5AEW - chains T and V of the 6 polymer chains in the assembly; structure by X-ray diffraction, 1.88 A resolution.

Chain T (and V):
Molecule: Biphenyl dioxygenase subunit beta
From: Burkholderia xenovorans LB400
Notes: EC 1.14.12.18; chain V of this document is another copy of the same molecule, construct and numbering; everything in this record applies to it too
UniProtKB: P37334 (BPHE_BURXL); numbering as in UniProt (aligned over 1-188)
Sequence (188 residues; numbered 1 to 188; the number before each row is that of its first residue):
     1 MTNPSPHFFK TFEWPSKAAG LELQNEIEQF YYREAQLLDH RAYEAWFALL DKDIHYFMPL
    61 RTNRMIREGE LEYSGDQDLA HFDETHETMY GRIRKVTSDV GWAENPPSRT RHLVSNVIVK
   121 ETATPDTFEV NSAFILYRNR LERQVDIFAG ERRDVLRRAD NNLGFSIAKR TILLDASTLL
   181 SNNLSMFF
Disordered / not traced: 1-6 (chain V: 1-7)

Chain T / chain V interface:
Pairs across the interface (68; chain T residue first):
  Lys-10(T) with His-40(V)
  Thr-11(T) with Gln-36(V); Leu-37(V); His-40(V); Ala-42(V)
  Phe-12(T) with Gln-36(V)
  Trp-14(T) with Arg-33(V); Asn-162(V), hydrogen bond (side chain-backbone); Leu-163(V), hydrophobic
  Pro-15(T) with Arg-33(V)
  Ala-18(T) with Arg-33(V)
  Ala-19(T) with Asn-25(V)
  Leu-21(T) with Leu-21(V); Glu-22(V)
  Gln-24(T) with Asn-25(V); Gln-29(V)
  Arg-61(T) with Arg-41(V); Arg-109(V)
  Asn-63(T) with Arg-109(V), hydrogen bond; Leu-141(V), hydrogen bond (side chain-backbone)
  Arg-64(T) with Pro-106(V); Pro-107(V)
  Met-65(T) with Asn-105(V); Pro-106(V)
  Ile-66(T) with Ser-98(V); Asp-99(V); Glu-104(V); Asn-105(V), hydrogen bond (backbone-side chain)
  Arg-67(T) with Asp-99(V)
  Glu-72(T) with Arg-41(V), salt bridge
  Leu-113(T) with Leu-113(V), hydrophobic
  Ser-115(T) with Leu-113(V); Val-114(V), hydrogen bond (side chain-backbone)
  Asn-116(T) with Tyr-32(V); Ala-35(V); His-112(V), hydrogen bond (side chain-backbone); Leu-113(V); Val-114(V), hydrogen bond (side chain-backbone)
  Val-117(T) with Gln-29(V), hydrogen bond (backbone-side chain); Tyr-32(V)
  Ile-118(T) with Gln-29(V); Tyr-32(V), hydrophobic
  Asn-131(T) with Gln-36(V), hydrogen bond
  Ala-133(T) with Leu-113(V), hydrophobic
  Phe-134(T) with Leu-113(V)
  Ile-135(T) with Leu-113(V), hydrophobic; Ile-135(V), hydrophobic
  Ile-147(T) with Tyr-137(V)
  Ala-149(T) with Tyr-137(V), hydrophobic
  Gly-150(T) with Arg-111(V)
  Glu-151(T) with Gln-36(V); His-40(V), salt bridge; Arg-111(V), salt bridge
  Arg-153(T) with Gln-36(V); His-40(V), hydrogen bond
  Asp-175(T) with Thr-110(V); Arg-111(V), salt bridge; Tyr-137(V); Asn-139(V)
  Ala-176(T) with Arg-109(V); Asn-139(V)
  Ser-177(T) with Arg-109(V), hydrogen bond; Asn-139(V); Leu-141(V), hydrogen bond (side chain-backbone); Glu-142(V), hydrogen bond (side chain-backbone)
  Thr-178(T) with Glu-142(V)
  Leu-180(T) with Arg-143(V); Val-145(V), hydrophobic
Also at the interface, not in a pair above, chain T (40 interface residues in all): Phe-9, Ser-16, Glu-28, Thr-62, Leu-173
Also at the interface, not in a pair above, chain V (38 interface residues in all): Glu-28, Val-96, Thr-97, Ser-115, Ile-147

Summary:
Chain T and chain V form an interface of 40 and 38 residues respectively; the contacts include 13 hydrogen
bonds and 4 salt bridges. Polar pairs include Glu-72(T)/Arg-41(V), Glu-151(T)/His-40(V) and
Glu-151(T)/Arg-111(V).
Both chains are Biphenyl dioxygenase subunit beta (Burkholderia xenovorans LB400). Entry 5AEW (Crystal
structure of II9 variant of Biphenyl dioxygenase from Burkholderia xenovorans LB400 in complex with biphenyl)
was determined by X-ray diffraction together with 5AEU from the same study.
